6CA0 - chains B and D of the 10 polymer chains in the assembly; structure by electron microscopy, 5.75 A resolution (low resolution: residue-level contacts below are approximate; hydrogen-bond / salt-bridge calls are withheld).

[Chain B]
Molecule: DNA-directed RNA polymerase subunit alpha
Source organism: Escherichia coli (strain K12)
Notes: EC 2.7.7.6
UniProtKB: P0A7Z4 (RPOA_ECOLI); residues 1-329 here = UniProt positions 1-329
Sequence (329 residues; row label = number of the first residue in the row):
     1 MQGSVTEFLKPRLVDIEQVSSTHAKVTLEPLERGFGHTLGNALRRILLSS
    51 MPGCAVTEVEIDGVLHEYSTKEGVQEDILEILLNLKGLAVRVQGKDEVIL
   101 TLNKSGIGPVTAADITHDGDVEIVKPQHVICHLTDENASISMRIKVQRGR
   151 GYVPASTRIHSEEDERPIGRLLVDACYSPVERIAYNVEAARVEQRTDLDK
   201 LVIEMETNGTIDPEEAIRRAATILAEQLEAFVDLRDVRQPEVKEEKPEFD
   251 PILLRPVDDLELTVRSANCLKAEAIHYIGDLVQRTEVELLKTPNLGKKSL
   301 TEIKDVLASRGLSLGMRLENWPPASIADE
Disordered / not traced: 1-5, 234-329
Curated features (UniProtKB/Swiss-Prot):
  - region: Glu162 to Glu165 (Required for interaction with Crp at class II promoters)
  - modified residue: Arg265 (ADP-ribosylarginine), Lys297 (N6-acetyllysine), Lys298 (N6-acetyllysine)
  - mutagenesis: Arg45 (R45C: In rpoA112; temperature-sensitive, blocks RNA polymerase assembly), Glu162 to Glu165 (5-fold decrease in CRP-class II promoter-dependent transcription), Glu165 (E165K: 5-fold decrease in CRP-class II promoter-dependent transcription), Arg191 (R191C: In rpoA101; temperature-sensitive)

[Chain D]
Molecule: DNA-directed RNA polymerase subunit beta'
Source organism: Escherichia coli (strain K12)
Notes: EC 2.7.7.6
UniProtKB: P0A8T7 (RPOC_ECOLI); numbering as in UniProt (aligned over 1-1407)
Sequence (1407 residues; numbered 1 to 1407; the number before each row is that of its first residue):
     1 MKDLLKFLKAQTKTEEFDAIKIALASPDMIRSWSFGEVKKPETINYRTFK
    51 PERDGLFCARIFGPVKDYECLCGKYKRLKHRGVICEKCGVEVTQTKVRRE
   101 RMGHIELASPTAHIWFLKSLPSRIGLLLDMPLRDIERVLYFESYVVIEGG
   151 MTNLERQQILTEEQYLDALEEFGDEFDAKMGAEAIQALLKSMDLEQECEQ
   201 LREELNETNSETKRKKLTKRIKLLEAFVQSGNKPEWMILTVLPVLPPDLR
   251 PLVPLDGGRFATSDLNDLYRRVINRNNRLKRLLDLAAPDIIVRNEKRMLQ
   301 EAVDALLDNGRRGRAITGSNKRPLKSLADMIKGKQGRFRQNLLGKRVDYS
   351 GRSVITVGPYLRLHQCGLPKKMALELFKPFIYGKLELRGLATTIKAAKKM
   401 VEREEAVVWDILDEVIREHPVLLNRAPTLHRLGIQAFEPVLIEGKAIQLH
   451 PLVCAAYNADFDGDQMAVHVPLTLEAQLEARALMMSTNNILSPANGEPII
   501 VPSQDVVLGLYYMTRDCVNAKGEGMVLTGPKEAERLYRSGLASLHARVKV
   551 RITEYEKDANGELVAKTSLKDTTVGRAILWMIVPKGLPYSIVNQALGKKA
   601 ISKMLNTCYRILGLKPTVIFADQIMYTGFAYAARSGASVGIDDMVIPEKK
   651 HEIISEAEAEVAEIQEQFQSGLVTAGERYNKVIDIWAAANDRVSKAMMDN
   701 LQTETVINRDGQEEKQVSFNSIYMMADSGARGSAAQIRQLAGMRGLMAKP
   751 DGSIIETPITANFREGLNVLQYFISTHGARKGLADTALKTANSGYLTRRL
   801 VDVAQDLVVTEDDCGTHEGIMMTPVIEGGDVKEPLRDRVLGRVTAEDVLK
   851 PGTADILVPRNTLLHEQWCDLLEENSVDAVKVRSVVSCDTDFGVCAHCYG
   901 RDLARGHIINKGEAIGVIAAQSIGEPGTQLTMRTFHIGGAASRAAAESSI
   951 QVKNKGSIKLSNVKSVVNSSGKLVITSRNTELKLIDEFGRTKESYKVPYG
  1001 AVLAKGDGEQVAGGETVANWDPHTMPVITEVSGFVRFTDMIDGQTITRQT
  1051 DELTGLSSLVVLDSAERTAGGKDLRPALKIVDAQGNDVLIPGTDMPAQYF
  1101 LPGKAIVQLEDGVQISSGDTLARIPQESGGTKDITGGLPRVADLFEARRP
  1151 KEPAILAEISGIVSFGKETKGKRRLVITPVDGSDPYEEMIPKWRQLNVFE
  1201 GERVERGDVISDGPEAPHDILRLRGVHAVTRYIVNEVQDVYRLQGVKIND
  1251 KHIEVIVRQMLRKATIVNAGSSDFLEGEQVEYSRVKIANRELEANGKVGA
  1301 TYSRDLLGITKASLATESFISAASFQETTRVLTEAAVAGKRDELRGLKEN
  1351 VIVGRLIPAGTGYAYHQDRMRRRAAGEAPAAPQVTAEDASASLAELLNAG
  1401 LGGSDNE
Disordered / not traced: 1-13, 933-943, 1377-1407
Metal / ion sites: Zn2+ site 1: Cys70, Cys72, Cys88; Mg2+: Asp460, Asp462, Asp464; Zn2+ site 2: Cys814, Cys888, Cys898
Curated features (UniProtKB/Swiss-Prot):
  - binding site (Zn(2+)): Cys70, Cys72, Cys85, Cys88, Cys814, Cys888, Cys895, Cys898
  - binding site (Mg(2+)): Asp460, Asp462, Asp464
  - modified residue: Lys983 (N6-acetyllysine)
  - mutagenesis: Gln504 (Q504P: Resistant to antibiotics salinamide A and B), Asn690 (N690D: Resistant to antibiotics salinamide A and B), Met697 (M697V: Resistant to antibiotics salinamide A and B), Ala735 (A735T: Resistant to antibiotics salinamide A and B), Arg738 (R738C/H/P/S: Resistant to antibiotics salinamide A and B), Ala748 (A748E: Resistant to antibiotics salinamide A and B), Pro758 (P758S/T: Resistant to antibiotics salinamide A and B), Phe763 (F763C: Resistant to antibiotics salinamide A and B), Ser775 (S775A: Resistant to antibiotics salinamide A and B), Ala779 (A779T/V: Resistant to antibiotics salinamide A and B), Arg780 (R780C: Resistant to antibiotics salinamide A and B), Gly782 (G782A/C: Resistant to antibiotics salinamide A and B), 1 further mutagenesis entry in UniProt

[How chain B and chain D interact]
Contacting residue pairs (24):
  Arg44(B) with Arg538(D)
  Leu48(B) with Arg535(D); Ser539(D)
  Glu80(B) with Arg551(D); Leu569(D)
  Leu83(B) with Leu527(D); Thr528(D); Arg551(D)
  Asn84(B) with Arg551(D)
  Lys86(B) with Val526(D); Leu527(D); Thr528(D); Glu532(D)
  Tyr152(B) with Leu536(D)
  Val180(B) with Arg535(D)
  Glu181(B) with Lys531(D); Arg535(D)
  Arg182(B) with Lys531(D); Glu534(D); Arg535(D); Met581(D)
  Ile183(B) with Arg535(D)
  Thr196(B) with Glu443(D)
  Glu206(B) with Lys531(D)
Also at the interface, not in a pair above, chain B (17 interface residues in all): Leu79, Ser178, Ala189, Gln194
Also at the interface, not in a pair above, chain D (17 interface residues in all): Tyr360, Ala406, Trp409

[In short]
Chain B and chain D each contribute 17 residues to their interface. Cys70(D), Cys72(D) and Cys88(D) coordinate
Zn2+ site 1. UniProt lists 6 mutagenesis sites on chain B; 8 Zn2+-binding residues, 3 Mg2+-binding residues
and 13 mutagenesis sites on chain D.
Here chain B is DNA-directed RNA polymerase subunit alpha and chain D is DNA-directed RNA polymerase subunit
beta', both from Escherichia coli (strain K12). Entry 6CA0 (Cryo-EM structure of E. coli RNAP sigma70 open
complex) was determined by electron microscopy, deposited together with 6C9Y.
